PDB entry 8ZNL | X-ray diffraction, 1.77 A resolution | chains A and B

[Chain A]
Name: PD-L1 de novo binder
From: Escherichia coli
Chain sequence (58 residues; numbered 1 to 58; the number before each row is that of its first residue):
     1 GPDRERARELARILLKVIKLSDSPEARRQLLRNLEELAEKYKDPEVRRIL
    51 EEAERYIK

[Chain B]
Name: Programmed cell death 1 ligand 1
From: Homo sapiens
UniProtKB: Q9NZQ7 (PD1L1_HUMAN); residues 20-133 here correspond to UniProt positions 19-132 (UniProt number = residue number - 1)
Chain sequence (114 residues; numbered 20 to 133; the number before each row is that of its first residue):
    20 FTVTVPKDLYVVEYGSNMTIECKFPVEKQLDLAALIVYWEMEDKNIIQFV
    70 HGEEDLKVQHSSYRQRARLLKDQLSLGNAALQITDVKLQDAGVYRCMISY
   120 GGADYKRITVKVNK
Sequence notes: conflict K133 (Ala132 in Q9NZQ7)
Disulfide bonds: C41-C115

[How chain A and chain B interact]
Contacting residue pairs - 27 pairs, chain A then chain B:
  R6(A) - D123(B)  salt bridge
  R6(A) - Y124(B)  hydrogen bond (side chain-backbone)
  R6(A) - K125(B)
  E9(A) - R114(B)  salt bridge
  E9(A) - Y124(B)  hydrogen bond
  E9(A) - R126(B)  salt bridge
  L10(A) - M116(B)  hydrophobic
  L10(A) - A122(B)
  L10(A) - Y124(B)  hydrophobic
  I13(A) - Y57(B)  hydrophobic
  I13(A) - M116(B)  hydrophobic
  L14(A) - M116(B)  hydrophobic
  V17(A) - Y57(B)  hydrophobic
  L20(A) - N64(B)
  L20(A) - Q67(B)  hydrogen bond (backbone-side chain)
  L20(A) - V77(B)  hydrophobic
  E25(A) - H70(B)
  A26(A) - V69(B)  hydrophobic
  A26(A) - H70(B)
  Q29(A) - A53(B)  hydrogen bond (side chain-backbone)
  Q29(A) - I55(B)
  Q29(A) - H70(B)  hydrogen bond
  Q29(A) - S118(B)  hydrogen bond
  L30(A) - I55(B)  hydrophobic
  N33(A) - S118(B)  hydrogen bond
  N33(A) - G121(B)
  N33(A) - A122(B)
Other interface residues (no listed pair), chain A (16 interface residues in all): K16, S21, S23, E36
Other interface residues (no listed pair), chain B (20 interface residues in all): A52, E59, Y119

[Summary]
The interface between chain A and chain B involves 16 residues on one side and 20 on the other, with 7
hydrogen bonds and 3 salt bridges. Polar contacts include R6(A)-D123(B), E9(A)-R114(B) and E9(A)-R126(B).
Here chain A is PD-L1 de novo binder (Escherichia coli) and chain B is Programmed cell death 1 ligand 1 (Homo
sapiens). Entry 8ZNL (PD-L1 de novo designed binder with picomolar binding affinity) was determined by X-ray
diffraction.
